Entry 7WB3 (X-ray diffraction, 2.40 A resolution); this record covers chains B and D of the 4 polymer chains in the assembly.

[Chain B]
Protein: Redox-sensing transcriptional repressor Rex
Organism: Thermotoga maritima MSB8
UniProt: Q9WY16 (REX1_THEMA); numbering as in UniProt (aligned over 1-208)
Amino-acid sequence (208 residues; each row starts with the number of its first residue):
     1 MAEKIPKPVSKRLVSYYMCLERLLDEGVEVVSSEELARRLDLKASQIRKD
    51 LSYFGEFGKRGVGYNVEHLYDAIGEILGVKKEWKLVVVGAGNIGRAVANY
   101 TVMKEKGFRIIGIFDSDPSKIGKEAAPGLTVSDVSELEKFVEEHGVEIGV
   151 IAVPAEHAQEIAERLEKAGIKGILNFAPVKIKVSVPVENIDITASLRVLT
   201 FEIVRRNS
Disordered / not traced: 1-4, 208
UniProt features mapped onto this chain:
  - DNA-binding region: Ser-15 to Phe-54 (H-T-H motif)
  - binding site (NAD(+)): Gly-89 to Gly-94
Ligand contacts:
  - NAD (nicotinamide-adenine-dinucleotide), molecule 1: Val-88, Gly-89, Ala-90, Gly-91, Asn-92, Ile-93, Gly-94, Asp-115, Ser-116, Asp-117, Lys-120, Val-134, Ala-152, Val-153, Pro-154, Ala-155, His-157, Ile-161, Phe-176, Ala-177, Pro-178, Ile-192, Thr-193
  - NAD, molecule 2: Ala-96, Val-97, Tyr-100
Reported in the primary citation:
  - binding site for the 22-nt DNA strand: Arg-12, Ser-33, Glu-34, Lys-43, Gln-46, Arg-48, Lys-49, Ser-52, Gly-58, Tyr-64
  - specificity-determining residues: Arg-48, Lys-49
  - binding site for the 22-nt DNA strand (chain D): Lys-49
  - binding site for NAD: Val-88, Gly-89 to Gly-94, Ala-96, Tyr-100, Asp-115, Lys-120, Val-134, Val-153, Pro-154, Ile-161
  - conformationally variable residues (loop rearrangement): Tyr-100

[Chain D]
Molecule: 22-nt DNA strand
Sequence (22 nucleotides; numbered 1 to 22; the number before each row is that of its first residue):
     1 TTTTGTGATAAATTTCTCAAAT

[Interface between chain B and chain D]
Pairs across the interface (23; chain B residue first):
  Ser-32(B) / DT4(D)  phosphate contact
  Ser-33(B) / DT4(D)  hydrogen bond to the phosphate
  Arg-48(B) / DT4(D)  salt bridge to the phosphate
  Arg-48(B) / DG5(D)  hydrogen bond to the base
  Lys-49(B) / DT6(D)  base contact
  Lys-49(B) / DG7(D)  hydrogen bond to the base
  Lys-49(B) / DA8(D)  base contact
  Ser-52(B) / DT6(D)  hydrogen bond to the phosphate
  Glu-56(B) / DG5(D)  phosphate contact
  Glu-56(B) / DT6(D)  phosphate contact
  Phe-57(B) / DG5(D)  hydrogen bond to the phosphate
  Gly-58(B) / DT4(D)  phosphate contact
  Gly-58(B) / DG5(D)  hydrogen bond to the phosphate
  Lys-59(B) / DT4(D)  sugar contact
  Arg-60(B) / DT4(D)  base contact
  Arg-60(B) / DG5(D)  sugar contact
  Gly-61(B) / DT2(D)  base contact
  Gly-61(B) / DT3(D)  hydrogen bond to the sugar
  Val-62(B) / DT3(D)  sugar contact
  Gly-63(B) / DT3(D)  phosphate contact
  Gly-63(B) / DT4(D)  phosphate contact
  Tyr-64(B) / DT4(D)  sugar contact
  Tyr-64(B) / DG5(D)  hydrogen bond to the phosphate
Other interface residues (no listed pair), chain B (15 interface residues in all): Val-31

[In short]
The interface between chain B and chain D involves 15 residues on one side and 7 on the other; the contacts
include 8 hydrogen bonds and 1 salt bridge. Among the polar pairs are Arg-48(B)/DG5(D), Lys-49(B)/DG7(D) and
Gly-61(B)/DT3(D). The paper reports a binding site for the 22-nt DNA strand at Arg-12(B), Ser-33(B) and
Glu-34(B) among others; a binding site for NAD at Val-88(B), Gly-89(B) and Ala-96(B) among others.
Here chain B is Redox-sensing transcriptional repressor Rex (Thermotoga maritima MSB8) and chain D is a 22-nt
DNA strand. Entry 7WB3 (Crystal structure of T. maritima Rex in ternary complex) was determined by X-ray
diffraction.
